Entry 9F59 (electron microscopy, 2.30 A resolution); this record covers chains B and C of the 3 polymer chains in the assembly.

# Chain B
Name: Capsid protein VP0
Organism: Poliovirus 2
UniProtKB: P06210 (POLG_POL2L); residues 2-340 here = UniProt positions 2-340
Amino-acid sequence (340 residues; each row starts with the number of its first residue):
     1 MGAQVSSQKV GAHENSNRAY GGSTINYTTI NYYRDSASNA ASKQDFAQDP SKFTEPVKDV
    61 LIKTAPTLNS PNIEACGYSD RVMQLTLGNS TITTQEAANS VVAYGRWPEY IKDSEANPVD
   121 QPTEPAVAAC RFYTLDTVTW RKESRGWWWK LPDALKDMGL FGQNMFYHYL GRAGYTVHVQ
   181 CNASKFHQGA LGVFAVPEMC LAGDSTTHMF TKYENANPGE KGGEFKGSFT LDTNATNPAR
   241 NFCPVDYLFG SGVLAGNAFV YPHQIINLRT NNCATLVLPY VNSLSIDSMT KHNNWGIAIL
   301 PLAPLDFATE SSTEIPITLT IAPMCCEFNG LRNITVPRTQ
Not modelled in the structure: 1, 15-24, 44, 60-82, 94-98
Sequence notes: initiating methionine (1); engineered mutation Val57 (Ile in P06210), Ala126 (Asp in P06210)
UniProt features mapped onto this chain:
  - site (Cleavage): Asn69, Ser70, Gln340
  - lipidation: Gly2 (N-myristoyl glycine)
Reported in the primary citation:
  - conformationally variable residues (loop rearrangement): Asp45 to Asp49

# Chain C
Name: Capsid protein VP3
Organism: Poliovirus 2
UniProtKB: P06210 (POLG_POL2L); residues 1-238 here correspond to UniProt positions 341-578 (UniProt number = residue number + 340)
Amino-acid sequence (238 residues; row label = number of the first residue in the row):
     1 GLPVLNTPGS NQYLTADNYQ SPCAIPEFDV TPPIDIPGEV RNMMELAEID TMIPLNLTNQ
    61 RKNTMDMYRV ELNDAAHSDT PILCLSLSPA SDPRLAHTML GEILNYYTHW AGSLKFTFLF
   121 CGSMMATGKL LVSYAPPGAE APKSRKEAML GTHVIWDIGL QSSCTMVVPW ISNTTYRLTI
   181 NDSFTEGGYI SMFYQTRVVV PLSTPRKMDI LGFVSACNDF SVRLLRDTTH ISQEAMPQ
Not modelled in the structure: 236-238
Sequence notes: engineered mutation Leu178 (Gln518 in P06210)

# Interface between chain B and chain C
Pairs across the interface - 105 pairs, chain B then chain C:
  Ile30(B) - Gln20(C)  hydrogen bond (backbone-side chain)
  Asn31(B) - Gln20(C)
  Tyr32(B) - Gln20(C)  hydrogen bond (backbone-side chain)
  Tyr33(B) - Gln20(C)
  Tyr33(B) - Ser21(C)
  Tyr33(B) - Pro22(C)  hydrophobic
  Arg34(B) - Glu27(C)  salt bridge
  Asp35(B) - Cys23(C)
  Asp35(B) - Pro26(C)
  Asp35(B) - Glu27(C)  hydrogen bond (side chain-backbone)
  Ser38(B) - Gln20(C)
  Ser38(B) - Ser21(C)  hydrogen bond (side chain-backbone)
  Ser38(B) - Pro22(C)
  Ser38(B) - Cys23(C)  hydrogen bond (side chain-backbone)
  Ala40(B) - Asn18(C)
  Ala40(B) - Tyr19(C)
  Ala40(B) - Gln20(C)
  Ala41(B) - Asn18(C)  hydrogen bond (backbone-side chain)
  Asp45(B) - Cys217(C)
  Asp45(B) - Asn218(C)  hydrogen bond (backbone-side chain)
  Phe46(B) - Lys115(C)
  Phe46(B) - Thr165(C)
  Phe46(B) - Val167(C)  hydrophobic
  Ala47(B) - Asn218(C)  hydrogen bond (backbone-side chain)
  Gln48(B) - Glu48(C)  hydrogen bond (side chain-backbone)
  Asp49(B) - Glu45(C)
  Asp49(B) - Glu48(C)  hydrogen bond (backbone-side chain)
  Pro50(B) - Glu45(C)
  Pro50(B) - Glu48(C)
  Phe53(B) - Gly38(C)
  Phe53(B) - Glu39(C)
  Phe53(B) - Val40(C)  hydrophobic
  Phe53(B) - Glu45(C)
  Phe53(B) - Ile49(C)
  Tyr104(B) - Pro37(C)  hydrophobic
  Tyr104(B) - Gly38(C)
  Arg106(B) - Asp35(C)  salt bridge
  Arg106(B) - Ile36(C)
  Arg106(B) - Pro37(C)
  Glu115(B) - Ile34(C)
  Glu115(B) - Asp35(C)  hydrogen bond (side chain-backbone)
  Lys185(B) - Ser123(C)
  Lys185(B) - Met124(C)  hydrogen bond (backbone-backbone)
  Lys185(B) - Met125(C)  hydrogen bond (backbone-backbone)
  Phe186(B) - Ser123(C)
  Phe186(B) - Met125(C)  hydrophobic
  Phe186(B) - Leu202(C)
  Phe186(B) - Ser203(C)
  Phe186(B) - Thr204(C)
  Phe186(B) - Pro205(C)
  His187(B) - Ser123(C)
  Gln188(B) - Cys121(C)
  Gln188(B) - Gly122(C)
  Gln188(B) - Ser123(C)
  Gln188(B) - Pro205(C)
  Gln188(B) - Lys207(C)  hydrogen bond (side chain-backbone)
  Gln188(B) - Met208(C)
  Gly189(B) - Cys121(C)
  Ala190(B) - Cys121(C)  hydrophobic
  Asp246(B) - Met65(C)
  Tyr247(B) - Asn63(C)
  Tyr247(B) - Thr64(C)
  Tyr247(B) - Met65(C)  hydrophobic
  Leu254(B) - Tyr68(C)
  Leu254(B) - His97(C)
  Ala255(B) - Tyr68(C)
  Gly256(B) - Thr51(C)
  Gly256(B) - Met52(C)  hydrogen bond (backbone-backbone)
  Gly256(B) - Tyr68(C)  hydrogen bond (backbone-side chain)
  Asn257(B) - Thr51(C)
  Asn257(B) - His97(C)  hydrogen bond (side chain-backbone)
  Asn257(B) - Thr98(C)
  Asn257(B) - Met99(C)  hydrogen bond (side chain-backbone)
  Phe259(B) - Ile49(C)
  Phe259(B) - Asp50(C)
  Phe259(B) - Met52(C)  hydrophobic
  Phe259(B) - Phe213(C)  hydrophobic
  Val260(B) - Ile49(C)  hydrophobic
  Val260(B) - Thr51(C)
  Val260(B) - Met99(C)  hydrophobic
  Asn267(B) - Phe120(C)  hydrogen bond (side chain-backbone)
  Asn267(B) - Cys121(C)
  Arg269(B) - Phe120(C)
  Arg269(B) - Gly122(C)
  Arg269(B) - Ser123(C)  hydrogen bond (side chain-backbone)
  Arg269(B) - Met124(C)
  Arg269(B) - Ile158(C)  hydrogen bond (side chain-backbone)
  Arg269(B) - Ser162(C)  hydrogen bond
  Thr270(B) - Ser162(C)  hydrogen bond
  Pro279(B) - Pro37(C)  hydrophobic
  Tyr280(B) - Pro37(C)
  Asn282(B) - Ile36(C)
  Ser283(B) - Ile34(C)
  Leu284(B) - Ile34(C)
  Ser285(B) - Ile34(C)
  Pro301(B) - Arg69(C)  hydrogen bond (backbone-side chain)
  Leu302(B) - Met52(C)  hydrophobic
  Leu302(B) - Arg69(C)  hydrogen bond (backbone-side chain)
  Leu302(B) - Leu211(C)  hydrophobic
  Ala303(B) - Cys121(C)  hydrophobic
  Pro304(B) - Arg69(C)
  Pro304(B) - Asp209(C)
  Asp306(B) - Pro205(C)
  Ala308(B) - Ser203(C)
  Ala308(B) - Pro205(C)
Other interface residues (no listed pair), chain B (55 interface residues in all): Asn39, Lys43, Thr54, Arg145, Ile265, Val281, Phe307
Other interface residues (no listed pair), chain C (58 interface residues in all): Pro33, Met67, Glu102, Leu119, Ala126, Gly159, Pro201

# Summary
55 residues of chain B and 58 residues of chain C are in contact, with 25 hydrogen bonds and 2 salt bridges.
Among the polar pairs are Arg34(B)-Glu27(C), Arg106(B)-Asp35(C) and Ile30(B)-Gln20(C). The paper reports
conformational variability at Asp45(B).
Here chain B is Capsid protein VP0 and chain C is Capsid protein VP3, both from Poliovirus 2. Entry 9F59
(Poliovirus type 2 (strain MEF-1) stabilised virus-like particle (PV2 SC6b) from a mammalian expression
system) was determined by electron microscopy, deposited together with 9EYY, 9EZ0, 9F0K, 9F3Q and 9F5P.
